Entry 6X2K (electron microscopy, 2.88 A resolution); this record covers chains A and F of the 60 polymer chains in the assembly.

# Chain A (and F)
Molecule: VP2
From: Tusavirus 1
Notes: chain F of this document is another copy of the same molecule, construct and numbering; everything in this record applies to it too
UniProt: A0A097F8N9 (A0A097F8N9_9VIRU); residue numbers follow UniProt; this construct covers 19-565
Amino-acid sequence (547 residues; each row starts with the number of its first residue):
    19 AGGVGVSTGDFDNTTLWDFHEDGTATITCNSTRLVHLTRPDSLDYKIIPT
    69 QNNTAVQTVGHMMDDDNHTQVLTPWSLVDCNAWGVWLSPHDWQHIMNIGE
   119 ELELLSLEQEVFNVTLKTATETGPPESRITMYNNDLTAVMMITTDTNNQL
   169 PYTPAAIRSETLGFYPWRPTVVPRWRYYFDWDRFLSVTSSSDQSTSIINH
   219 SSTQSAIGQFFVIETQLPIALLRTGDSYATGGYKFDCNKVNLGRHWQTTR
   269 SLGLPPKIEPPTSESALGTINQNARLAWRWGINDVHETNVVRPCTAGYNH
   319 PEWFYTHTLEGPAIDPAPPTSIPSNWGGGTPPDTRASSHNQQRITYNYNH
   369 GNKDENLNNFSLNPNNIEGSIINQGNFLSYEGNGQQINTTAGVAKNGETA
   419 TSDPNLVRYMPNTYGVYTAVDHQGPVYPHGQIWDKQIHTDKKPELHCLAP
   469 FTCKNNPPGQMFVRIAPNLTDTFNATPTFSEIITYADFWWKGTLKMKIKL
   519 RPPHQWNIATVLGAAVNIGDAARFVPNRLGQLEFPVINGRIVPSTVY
Sequence notes: conflict Ala295 (Gly in A0A097F8N9), Asn384 (Ile in A0A097F8N9), Ile385 (Glu in A0A097F8N9), Glu386 (Leu in A0A097F8N9), Ala412 (Gly in A0A097F8N9)
Reported in the primary citation:
  - conformationally variable residues (order/disorder transition): Ala533 to Val534

# Interface between chain A and chain F
Residue-residue contacts - 71 pairs, chain A then chain F:
  Trp35(A) - Pro521(F)
  Asp36(A) - Glu39(F)
  Phe37(A) - His38(F)
  Phe37(A) - Glu39(F)
  Phe37(A) - Leu518(F)  hydrophobic
  His38(A) - Phe37(F)
  His38(A) - Glu39(F)  salt bridge
  Glu39(A) - Asp36(F)
  Glu39(A) - Phe37(F)
  Glu39(A) - His38(F)  salt bridge
  Glu39(A) - Glu39(F)  hydrogen bond (backbone-side chain)
  Ser106(A) - Trp524(F)
  Pro107(A) - Trp524(F)
  His108(A) - Pro521(F)
  His108(A) - His522(F)
  His108(A) - Gln523(F)
  His108(A) - Trp524(F)  hydrogen bond (backbone-backbone)
  His108(A) - Asn525(F)
  His108(A) - Ala527(F)
  Asp109(A) - Pro521(F)
  Gln111(A) - Ile526(F)
  Gln111(A) - Ala527(F)  hydrogen bond (side chain-backbone)
  Gln111(A) - Val529(F)
  His112(A) - Arg519(F)
  Ile116(A) - Ile116(F)  hydrophobic
  Pro279(A) - Leu547(F)
  Thr280(A) - Leu547(F)
  Glu282(A) - Asn545(F)
  Glu282(A) - Arg546(F)  hydrogen bond (backbone-side chain)
  Glu282(A) - Leu547(F)
  Ala284(A) - Arg546(F)  hydrogen bond (backbone-side chain)
  Leu518(A) - Phe37(F)  hydrophobic
  Arg519(A) - His112(F)
  Pro521(A) - Trp35(F)
  Pro521(A) - His108(F)
  Pro521(A) - Asp109(F)
  His522(A) - His108(F)
  Gln523(A) - His108(F)
  Trp524(A) - Ser106(F)
  Trp524(A) - Pro107(F)
  Trp524(A) - His108(F)  hydrogen bond (backbone-backbone)
  Trp524(A) - Phe542(F)
  Trp524(A) - Leu550(F)  hydrophobic
  Trp524(A) - Phe552(F)  hydrophobic
  Asn525(A) - His108(F)
  Asn525(A) - Val543(F)
  Ile526(A) - Gln111(F)
  Ile526(A) - Leu530(F)  hydrophobic
  Ile526(A) - Gly531(F)
  Ile526(A) - Ile536(F)  hydrophobic
  Ala527(A) - His108(F)
  Ala527(A) - Gln111(F)  hydrogen bond (backbone-side chain)
  Thr528(A) - Ala532(F)
  Val529(A) - Gln111(F)
  Val529(A) - Val529(F)  hydrophobic
  Val529(A) - Leu530(F)
  Leu530(A) - Ile526(F)  hydrophobic
  Leu530(A) - Val529(F)
  Gly531(A) - Ile526(F)
  Ala532(A) - Thr528(F)
  Ile536(A) - Ile526(F)  hydrophobic
  Phe542(A) - Trp524(F)
  Val543(A) - Asn525(F)
  Asn545(A) - Glu282(F)
  Arg546(A) - Glu282(F)  hydrogen bond (side chain-backbone)
  Arg546(A) - Ala284(F)  hydrogen bond (side chain-backbone)
  Leu547(A) - Pro279(F)
  Leu547(A) - Thr280(F)
  Leu547(A) - Glu282(F)
  Leu550(A) - Trp524(F)  hydrophobic
  Phe552(A) - Trp524(F)  hydrophobic
Also at the interface, not in a pair above, chain A (43 interface residues in all): Gly41, Asn115, Trp185, Ser281, Leu285
Also at the interface, not in a pair above, chain F (43 interface residues in all): Gly41, Asn115, Trp185, Ser281, Leu285

# In short
Chain A and chain F each contribute 43 residues to their interface; the contacts include 9 hydrogen bonds and
2 salt bridges. Polar pairs include His38(A)-Glu39(F), Glu39(A)-Glu39(F) and Gln111(A)-Ala527(F). From the
paper: conformational variability at Ala533(A).
Both chains are VP2 (Tusavirus 1). Entry 6X2K (The Tusavirus (TuV) capsid structure) was determined by
electron microscopy, deposited together with 6X2I.
